PDB entry 7AD3 | electron microscopy, 3.50 A resolution | chains A and E of the 8 polymer chains in the assembly

== Chain A ==
Protein: Pheromone alpha factor receptor
From: Saccharomyces cerevisiae
UniProtKB: P0CI39 (STE2_YEASX); residue numbers follow UniProt; this construct covers 1-431
Chain sequence (431 residues; each row starts with the number of its first residue):
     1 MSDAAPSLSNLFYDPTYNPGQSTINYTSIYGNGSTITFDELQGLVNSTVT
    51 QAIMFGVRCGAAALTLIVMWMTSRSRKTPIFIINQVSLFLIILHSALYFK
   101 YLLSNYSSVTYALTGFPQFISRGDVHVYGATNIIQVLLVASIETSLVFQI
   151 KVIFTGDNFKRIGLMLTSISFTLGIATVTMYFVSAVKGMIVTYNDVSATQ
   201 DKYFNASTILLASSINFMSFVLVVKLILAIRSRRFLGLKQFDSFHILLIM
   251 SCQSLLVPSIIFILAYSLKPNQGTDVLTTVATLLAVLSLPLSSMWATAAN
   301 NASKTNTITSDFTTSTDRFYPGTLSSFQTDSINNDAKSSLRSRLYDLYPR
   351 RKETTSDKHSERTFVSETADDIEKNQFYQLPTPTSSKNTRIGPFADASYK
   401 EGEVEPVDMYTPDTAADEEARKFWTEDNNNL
Unresolved in the structure: 1-8, 307-431
Glycans and other covalent adducts: N-acetylglucosamine (NAG) linked to N25
What the authors report for this chain:
  - self-association interface (contacts with another copy of this molecule): P19, G31, I53 to A61
  - post-translational modification sites: N25
  - binding site for Alpha-factor mating pheromone: Q135, F204, D275
  - mutagenesis - F204C, F204S: decreased binding to Alpha-factor mating pheromone (citing earlier work)
  - mutagenesis - Q135A, Q135P: decreased signaling with Alpha-factor mating pheromone (citing earlier work)
  - binding site for N-acetylglucosamine: N25

== Chain E ==
Protein: Guanine nucleotide-binding protein alpha-1 subunit
From: Saccharomyces cerevisiae (strain ATCC 204508 / S288c)
UniProtKB: P08539 (GPA1_YEAST); the construct has insertions or renumbered stretches relative to UniProt, so the offset changes along the chain: 4-62 = UniProt 4-62; 289-291 = UniProt 63-65; 300-349 = UniProt 300-349; 360-472 = UniProt 360-472
Chain sequence (233 residues; each row starts with the number of its first residue; note: 236 numbers in that range are skipped by the numbering (no residue carries them; nothing is unmodelled there)):
     4 TVSTQTIGDESDPFLQNKRANDVIEQSLQLEKQRDKNEIKLLLLGADNSG
    54 KSTVLKQLK
   289 LLHGGSGGSGGTTGITETEFNIGSSKFKVLDAGGQRSERKKWIHCFEGIT
   339 AVLFVLDMSDY
   360 NRMHESIMLFDTLLNSKWFKDTPFILFLNKIDLFEEKVKSMPIRKYFPDY
   410 QGRVGDAEAGLKYFEKIFLSLNKTNKPIYVKRTCATDTQTAKFILSAVTD
   460 LIIQQNLKKIGII
Unresolved in the structure: 4-6, 289-300, 409-410
Construct notes: engineered mutation D50 (Gly in P08539), N51 (Glu in P08539), D345 (Ala in P08539), D348 (Glu in P08539), A450 (Met in P08539), I453 (Val in P08539); linker (292-299)

== Chain A / chain E interface ==
Pairs across the interface (43; chain A residue first):
  T78(A) with I469(E)
  P79(A) with I469(E)
  I80(A) with I469(E); G470(E); I471(E)
  F148(A) with I469(E), hydrophobic
  Q149(A) with I471(E)
  V152(A) with N465(E); L466(E), hydrophobic; I469(E), hydrophobic
  I153(A) with L466(E), hydrophobic
  T155(A) with I462(E); N465(E), hydrogen bond
  G156(A) with T458(E); I461(E)
  N158(A) with I310(E); G311(E); S312(E), hydrogen bond (backbone-backbone); S313(E), hydrogen bond; F315(E); L454(E)
  F159(A) with I310(E); G311(E)
  K160(A) with S312(E); S313(E)
  K225(A) with I462(E)
  S232(A) with S455(E)
  R233(A) with D459(E), salt bridge; Q463(E), hydrogen bond
  F235(A) with Q448(E); K451(E); F452(E)
  L236(A) with Y438(E), hydrophobic; F452(E), hydrophobic; S455(E)
  L238(A) with Y438(E), hydrophobic
  S243(A) with I472(E)
  F244(A) with D459(E); I462(E), hydrophobic; Q463(E)
  L247(A) with I471(E), hydrophobic
  L289(A) with I471(E), hydrophobic
  S293(A) with I471(E)
Also at the interface, not in a pair above, chain A (28 interface residues in all): D157, S292, A296, T297, K304
Also at the interface, not in a pair above, chain E (26 interface residues in all): N434, V439, A456, K468
The authors on this interface:
  - pairs named by the authors: D459(E)-R233(A) (salt bridge), Q463(E)-R233(A) (hydrogen bond)
  - interface residues, chain E: I469(E), G470(E), I471(E), I472(E)

== Summary ==
The interface between chain A and chain E involves 28 residues on one side and 26 on the other, with 4
hydrogen bonds and 1 salt bridge. Polar contacts include R233(A)-D459(E), T155(A)-N465(E) and N158(A)-S313(E).
The authors report a salt bridge between D459(E) and R233(A); a hydrogen bond between Q463(E) and R233(A). The
paper reports a binding site for Alpha-factor mating pheromone at Q135(A), F204(A) and D275(A); F204C and
F204S of chain A reduce binding to Alpha-factor mating pheromone; 4 substitutions were tested in all.
Here chain A is Pheromone alpha factor receptor (Saccharomyces cerevisiae) and chain E is Guanine
nucleotide-binding protein alpha-1 subunit (Saccharomyces cerevisiae (strain ATCC 204508 / S288c)). Entry 7AD3
(Class D GPCR Ste2 dimer coupled to two G proteins) was determined by electron microscopy.
